PDB entry 2Z6X | X-ray diffraction, 2.30 A resolution | chains C and D of the 4 polymer chains in the assembly

# Chain C (and D)
Protein: photochromic protein Dronpa
Notes: chain D of this document is another copy of the same molecule, construct and numbering; everything in this record applies to it too
Sequence (255 residues; row label = number of the first residue in the row; note: 2 numbers in that range are skipped by the numbering (no residue carries them; nothing is unmodelled there); numbers below 1 keep their minus sign (Met-32 is residue -32)):
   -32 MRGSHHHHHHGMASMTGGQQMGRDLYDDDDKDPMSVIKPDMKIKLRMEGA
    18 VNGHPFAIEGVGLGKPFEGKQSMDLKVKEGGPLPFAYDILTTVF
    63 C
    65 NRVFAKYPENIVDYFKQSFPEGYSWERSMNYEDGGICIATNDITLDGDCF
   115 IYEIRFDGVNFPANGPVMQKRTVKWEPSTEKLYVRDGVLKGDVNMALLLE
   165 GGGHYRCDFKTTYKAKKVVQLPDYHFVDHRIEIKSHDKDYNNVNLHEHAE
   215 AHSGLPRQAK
Not modelled in the structure: -32 to 2, 220-224
Modified residues: Cys63 ([(4Z)-2-[(1R)-1-amino-2-mercaptoethyl]-4-(4-hydroxybenzylidene)-5-oxo-4,5-dihydro-1H-imidazol-1-yl]acetic acid; GYC)
Covalently attached groups: covalent link Phe61-Cys63; covalent link Cys63-Asn65

# How chain C and chain D interact
Contacting residue pairs (33):
  Asn19(C) - Glu90(D)
  Asn19(C) - Lys178(D)
  Gly20(C) - Thr104(D)
  Glu90(C) - Asn19(D)
  Glu90(C) - Val123(D)
  Glu90(C) - Asn124(D)  hydrogen bond (side chain-backbone)
  Arg91(C) - Val123(D)
  Ser92(C) - Ile100(D)
  Ser92(C) - Asn124(D)
  Ile100(C) - Ser92(D)
  Ile100(C) - Ile102(D)  hydrophobic
  Ile102(C) - Ile102(D)  hydrophobic
  Ile102(C) - Asp121(D)
  Ile102(C) - Gly122(D)
  Ile102(C) - Val123(D)  hydrophobic
  Thr104(C) - Val123(D)
  Arg119(C) - Arg119(D)
  Arg119(C) - Asp121(D)  salt bridge
  Asp121(C) - Arg119(D)
  Asp121(C) - Asp121(D)
  Val123(C) - Glu90(D)
  Val123(C) - Arg91(D)
  Val123(C) - Ile102(D)  hydrophobic
  Val123(C) - Ala103(D)
  Val123(C) - Thr104(D)
  Asn124(C) - Glu90(D)  hydrogen bond (backbone-side chain)
  Asn124(C) - Ser92(D)
  Asn124(C) - Lys174(D)  hydrogen bond (side chain-backbone)
  Asn124(C) - Thr176(D)  hydrogen bond
  Asp150(C) - Asn128(D)  hydrogen bond
  Lys174(C) - Asn124(D)  hydrogen bond (backbone-side chain)
  Thr176(C) - Asn124(D)  hydrogen bond
  Lys178(C) - Asn19(D)
Also at the interface, not in a pair above, chain C (19 interface residues in all): Ala103, Phe125, Thr175
Also at the interface, not in a pair above, chain D (20 interface residues in all): Gly20, Lys154, Thr175

# Overview
19 residues of chain C face 20 of chain D across their interface, with 7 hydrogen bonds and 1 salt bridge.
Polar contacts include Arg119(C)-Asp121(D), Glu90(C)-Asn124(D) and Asn124(C)-Lys174(D).
Chain C and chain D are both photochromic protein Dronpa; the structure, Crystal structure of 22G, the
wild-type protein of the photoswitchable GFP-like protein Dronpa, was determined by X-ray diffraction,
deposited together with 2Z6Y, 2Z6Z and 2Z1O.
